Entry 2GWD (X-ray diffraction, 2.09 A resolution); this record covers chain A.

Chain A:
Name: Glutamate cysteine ligase
Source organism: Brassica juncea
Notes: EC 6.3.2.2; fragment: glutamate cysteine ligase
UniProt: O23736 (GSH1_BRAJU); residue numbers follow UniProt; this construct covers 66-514
Sequence (449 residues; numbered 66 to 514; the number before each row is that of its first residue):
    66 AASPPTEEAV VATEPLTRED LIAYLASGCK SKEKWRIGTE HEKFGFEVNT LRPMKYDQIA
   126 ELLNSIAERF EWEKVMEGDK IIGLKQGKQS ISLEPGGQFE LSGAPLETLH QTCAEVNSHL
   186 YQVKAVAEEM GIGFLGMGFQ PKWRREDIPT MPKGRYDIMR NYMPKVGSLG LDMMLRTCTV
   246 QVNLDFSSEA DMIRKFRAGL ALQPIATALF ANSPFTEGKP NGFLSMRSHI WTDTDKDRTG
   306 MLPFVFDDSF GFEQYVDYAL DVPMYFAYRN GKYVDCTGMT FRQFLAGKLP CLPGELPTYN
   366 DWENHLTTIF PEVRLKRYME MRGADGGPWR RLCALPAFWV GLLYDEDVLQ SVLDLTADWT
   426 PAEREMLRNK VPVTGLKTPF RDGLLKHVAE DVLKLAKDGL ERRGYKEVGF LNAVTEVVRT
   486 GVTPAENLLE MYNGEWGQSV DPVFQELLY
Unresolved in the structure: 66-78
Cystine bridges: C178-C398, C341-C356
Bound ions: Mg2+: E107, E159, E165 (together with glutamic acid)
Ligand contacts: glutamic acid (GLU): E107, E159, E165, M238, T242, C243, T244, Q246, R292, W296, F375, R387

Summary:
Ligands of chain A: glutamic acid. E107, E159 and E165 form the Mg2+ site.
Chain A is Glutamate cysteine ligase (Brassica juncea); the structure, Crystal structure of plant glutamate
cysteine ligase in complex with Mg2+ and L-glutamate, was determined by X-ray diffraction (same publication as
2GWC).
